4FFR - chain A; structure by X-ray diffraction, 1.80 A resolution.

Chain A:
Name: PylC
Source organism: Methanosarcina barkeri
Reference sequence: Q46E79 (Q46E79_METBF); residues 1-363 here = UniProt positions 1-363
Sequence (363 residues; numbered 1 to 363; the number before each row is that of its first residue):
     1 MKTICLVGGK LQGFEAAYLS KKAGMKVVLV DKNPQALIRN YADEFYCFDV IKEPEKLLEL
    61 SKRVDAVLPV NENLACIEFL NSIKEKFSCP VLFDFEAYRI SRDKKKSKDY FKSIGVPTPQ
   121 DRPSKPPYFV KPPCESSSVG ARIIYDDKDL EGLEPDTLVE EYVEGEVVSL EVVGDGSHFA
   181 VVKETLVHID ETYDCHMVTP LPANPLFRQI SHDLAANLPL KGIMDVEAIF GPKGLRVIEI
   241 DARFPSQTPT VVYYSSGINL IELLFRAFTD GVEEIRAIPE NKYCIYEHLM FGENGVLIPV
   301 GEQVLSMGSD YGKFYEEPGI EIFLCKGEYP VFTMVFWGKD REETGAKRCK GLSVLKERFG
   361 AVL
Disordered / not traced: 150-153, 276-279, 356-363
Modified positions: Mse1, Mse25, Mse197, Mse224, Mse290, Mse307, Mse334 (selenomethionine; parent Met)
Ion coordination: Mg2+ site 1: Ser101, Glu239, Ile240, Asp241; Mg2+ site 2: Glu171, Thr185; Mg2+ site 3: Glu227, Glu239 (together with ATP); Mg2+ site 4: Glu239, Asp241 (together with ATP)
Ligand contacts:
  - ATP (adenosine-5'-triphosphate), molecule 1: Val7, Gly8, Gly9, Lys10, Val30, Asp31, Lys32, Asn33, Phe48, Asp49, Val50, Ile51, Val70, Asn71, Glu72, Asn73, Cys76
  - ATP, molecule 2: Lys104, Pro119, Phe129, Lys131, Glu135, Ser136, Ser137, Ser138, Val139, Ala141, Glu160, Glu161, Tyr162, Val163, Val167, Ile189, Tyr193, Glu227, Ile229, Ile238, Glu239, Asp241, Arg243
Swiss-Prot annotation at these positions:
  - binding site (ATP): Lys10, Asp31, Asp49, Val50, Glu72, Asn73
  - binding site (L-lysine): Leu11, Gln12, Glu72, Ser246, Glu302
  - binding site (ADP): Lys104, Lys131, Ser138, Glu160 to Val163, Glu239
  - binding site (D-ornithine): Ser169 to Glu171, Asp225, Arg243 to Thr248, Glu302
  - binding site (Mg(2+)): Glu227, Glu239, Asp241

Overview:
Chain A binds ATP. The Mg2+ site 1 is built by Ser101, Glu239, Ile240 and Asp241. The Mg2+ site 2 is built by
Glu171 and Thr185. UniProt lists 6 ATP-binding residues, 5 L-lysine-binding residues, 8 ADP-binding residues
and 11 D-ornithine-binding residues.
Chain A is PylC (Methanosarcina barkeri); the structure, SeMet-labeled PylC (remote), was determined by X-ray
diffraction together with 4FFL, 4FFM, 4FFN and 4FFP from the same study.
